PDB entry 4WIM | X-ray diffraction, 3.60 A resolution | chains A and B

# Chain A (and B)
Name: GMP synthetase
Organism: Plasmodium falciparum 3D7
Notes: EC 6.3.5.2; chain B of this document is another copy of the same molecule, construct and numbering; everything in this record applies to it too
UniProtKB: Q8IJR9 (Q8IJR9_PLAF7); residues 2-555 here = UniProt positions 2-555
Amino-acid sequence (568 residues; row label = number of the first residue in the row; numbers below 1 keep their minus sign (Met-12 is residue -12)):
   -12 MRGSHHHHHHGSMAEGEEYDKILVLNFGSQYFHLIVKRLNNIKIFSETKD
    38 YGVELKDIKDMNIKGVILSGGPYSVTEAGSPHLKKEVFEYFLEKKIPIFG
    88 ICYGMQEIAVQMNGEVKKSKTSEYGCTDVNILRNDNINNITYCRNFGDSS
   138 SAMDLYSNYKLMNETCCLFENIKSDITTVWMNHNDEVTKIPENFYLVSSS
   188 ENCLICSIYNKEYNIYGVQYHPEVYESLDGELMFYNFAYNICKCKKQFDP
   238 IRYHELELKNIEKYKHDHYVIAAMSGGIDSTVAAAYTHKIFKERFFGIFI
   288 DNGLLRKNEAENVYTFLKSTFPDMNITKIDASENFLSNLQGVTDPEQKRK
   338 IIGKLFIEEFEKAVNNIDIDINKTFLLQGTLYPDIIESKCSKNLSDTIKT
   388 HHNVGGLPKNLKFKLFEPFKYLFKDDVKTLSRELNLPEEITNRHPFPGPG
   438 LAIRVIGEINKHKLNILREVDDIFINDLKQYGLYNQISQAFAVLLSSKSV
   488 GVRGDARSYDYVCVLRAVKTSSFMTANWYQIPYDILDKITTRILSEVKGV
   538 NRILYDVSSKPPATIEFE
Disordered / not traced: -12 to 4, 60, 379-397, 486-496 (chain B: -12 to 8, 140-151, 231-234, 280-286, 355-367, 380-401, 486-494)
Differences from the reference sequence: initiating methionine (-12); expression tag (-11 to 1)
Swiss-Prot annotation at these positions:
  - active site: Cys89 (Nucleophile), His208 (For GATase activity), Glu210 (For GATase activity)
  - binding site (L-glutamine): Gln93, Asn169, Asp172, His208
  - binding site (ATP): Ser262 to Thr268
  - binding site (XMP): Arg336, Gln476, Lys547, Ile552, Glu553
  - site (Important for ATPPase activity): Asp371, His388, His389
  - mutagenesis: Tyr18 (Y18F: Slight increase in affinity for glutamine. No defect in glutaminase activity), His20 (H20A: Slight decrease in affinity for glutamine. 1.8-fold increase in affinity for ATP. Slight increase in affinity for XMP. Moderate reduction in glutaminase activity), Lys24 (K24L: 50 percent decrease in glutaminase activity. 5.3-fold decrease in affinity for glutamine. 1.7-fold increase in affinity for ATP. 2.8-fold decrease in affinity for XMP), Arg25 (R25L: No effect on glutaminase activity. 1.4-fold decrease in affinity for glutamine), Cys89 (C89A: Loss of glutaminase activity, however, glutamine binding is not affected. In presence of exogenous ammonia, the amination of XMP to produce GMP is normal ...), Cys113 (C113A: 2.9-fold decrease in affinity for ATP and 1.9-fold decrease in affinity for XMP; when associated with A-89), Lys160 (K160L: No effect on glutaminase activity. 1.2-fold decrease in affinity for ATP. 1.8-fold decrease in affinity for XMP), Trp167 (W167F: Slight decrease in affinity for glutamine. Slight increase in glutaminase activity), Asn169 (N169S: Slight increase in affinity for glutamine. No defect in glutaminase activity), Asp172 (D172A: 172-fold decrease in affinity for glutamine. Severe loss of glutaminase activity), Tyr212 (Y212W: 2.7-fold decrease in affinity for glutamine. No defect in glutaminase activity), Glu213 (E213A: 40 percent decrease in glutaminase activity. 1.4-fold decrease in affinity for glutamine. 1.3-fold decrease in affinity for ATP. 1.8-fold decrease in affinity for XMP), 16 further mutagenesis entries in UniProt
Reported in the primary citation:
  - catalytic residues: Cys89, His208, Glu210
  - self-association interface (contacts with another copy of this molecule); pairs are residue here / residue on that copy: Asp543-Arg539, Thr551-Arg539, Glu553-Arg539, Arg539, Pro548, Thr551
  - mutagenesis - N169S: increased catalytic activity
  - mutagenesis - Y18F (1.4-fold): decreased catalytic activity (NH4Cl-dependent activity)
  - mutagenesis - W167F: decreased catalytic activity (leaky GATase activity)
  - mutagenesis - H20A: decreased catalytic activity (leaky activity)
  - mutagenesis - H20A: increased binding to ATP
  - mutagenesis - H20A, D371A (420-fold): decreased catalytic activity
  - allosteric site: Glu374
  - mutagenesis - Y18F, W167F: unchanged catalytic activity on glutamine
  - mutagenesis - D172A (170-fold): decreased binding to Gln
  - mutagenesis - D172A, Y212W: unchanged catalytic activity on NH4Cl
  - mutagenesis - C89A, E374L: abolished catalytic activity on Gln
  - mutagenesis - C89A: unchanged catalytic activity on ammonia
  - mutagenesis - C89A/C113A: increased catalytic activity on NH4Cl
  - mutagenesis - Y212W (2.8-fold): decreased catalytic activity on Gln
  - mutagenesis - E374L (70-fold): decreased catalytic activity on ammonia
  - mutagenesis - E374L (3.5-fold): decreased catalytic activity on in the presence of only nucleotides
  - mutagenesis - D371A (420-fold): decreased catalytic activity on NH4Cl
  - mutagenesis - D371A, E374L: unchanged catalytic activity (leaky glutaminase activities)
  - mutagenesis - D172A: unchanged catalytic activity (NH4Cl-dependent activity)
  - mutagenesis - E374L: abolished catalytic activity (Gln-dependent GMPS activity)
  - mutagenesis - E374L (70-fold): decreased catalytic activity (ammonia-dependent activity)
  - mutagenesis - E374L: abolished catalytic activity (Activation of GATase activity)
  - mutagenesis - D371A: increased catalytic activity (Activation of GATase activity)

# Chain A / chain B interface
Contacting residue pairs - 32 pairs, chain A then chain B:
  Gln517(A) with Gln517(B), hydrogen bond; Tyr520(B)
  Tyr520(A) with Trp515(B); Gln517(B)
  Leu523(A) with Trp515(B), hydrophobic; Val544(B), hydrophobic
  Thr527(A) with Val544(B)
  Leu531(A) with Pro549(B), hydrophobic
  Asn538(A) with Ala550(B)
  Arg539(A) with Arg503(B); Asp543(B), salt bridge; Ser545(B); Ala550(B); Thr551(B), hydrogen bond (side chain-backbone); Ile552(B), hydrogen bond (side chain-backbone)
  Ile540(A) with Asp543(B); Val544(B), hydrogen bond (backbone-backbone); Ser545(B), hydrogen bond (backbone-side chain)
  Leu541(A) with Tyr542(B); Asp543(B)
  Tyr542(A) with Leu541(B); Tyr542(B), hydrogen bond (backbone-backbone); Val544(B), hydrophobic
  Asp543(A) with Leu541(B)
  Val544(A) with Thr527(B); Ile540(B); Leu541(B); Tyr542(B)
  Ser545(A) with Ile540(B)
  Pro549(A) with Leu531(B), hydrophobic
  Phe554(A) with Leu541(B), hydrophobic
  Glu555(A) with Ser484(B)
Other interface residues (no listed pair), chain A (22 interface residues in all): Val499, Val501, Trp515, Asp524, Ser546, Thr551
Other interface residues (no listed pair), chain B (24 interface residues in all): Lys485, Val501, Pro519, Asp524, Arg539, Glu553, Phe554

# Overview
22 residues of chain A face 24 of chain B across their interface, with 6 hydrogen bonds and 1 salt bridge.
Polar contacts include Arg539(A)-Asp543(B), Gln517(A)-Gln517(B) and Arg539(A)-Thr551(B). From the paper:
catalytic residues Cys89(A), His208(A) and Glu210(A); H20A and D371A of chain A reduce catalytic activity; 10
substitutions were tested in all.
Both chains are GMP synthetase (Plasmodium falciparum 3D7). Entry 4WIM (Crystal Structure of the GMP
Synthetase from Plasmodium falciparum) was determined by X-ray diffraction, deposited together with 4WIN and
4WIO.
